6DBL - chains C and E of the 8 polymer chains in the assembly; structure by electron microscopy, 5.00 A resolution (low resolution: residue-level contacts below are approximate; hydrogen-bond / salt-bridge calls are withheld).

== Chain C ==
Molecule: Recombination activating gene 1 - MBP chimera
From: Escherichia coli
Notes: EC 2.3.2.27
UniProtKB: chimeric construct of P0AEX9, O13033: residues -113 to 250 from P0AEX9 (MALE_ECOLI) positions 29-392 (UniProt number = residue number + 142); residues 271-1031 from O13033 positions 271-1031 (same numbers)
Chain sequence (1159 residues; numbered -127 to 1031; the number before each row is that of its first residue; numbers below 1 keep their minus sign (Met-127 is residue -127)):
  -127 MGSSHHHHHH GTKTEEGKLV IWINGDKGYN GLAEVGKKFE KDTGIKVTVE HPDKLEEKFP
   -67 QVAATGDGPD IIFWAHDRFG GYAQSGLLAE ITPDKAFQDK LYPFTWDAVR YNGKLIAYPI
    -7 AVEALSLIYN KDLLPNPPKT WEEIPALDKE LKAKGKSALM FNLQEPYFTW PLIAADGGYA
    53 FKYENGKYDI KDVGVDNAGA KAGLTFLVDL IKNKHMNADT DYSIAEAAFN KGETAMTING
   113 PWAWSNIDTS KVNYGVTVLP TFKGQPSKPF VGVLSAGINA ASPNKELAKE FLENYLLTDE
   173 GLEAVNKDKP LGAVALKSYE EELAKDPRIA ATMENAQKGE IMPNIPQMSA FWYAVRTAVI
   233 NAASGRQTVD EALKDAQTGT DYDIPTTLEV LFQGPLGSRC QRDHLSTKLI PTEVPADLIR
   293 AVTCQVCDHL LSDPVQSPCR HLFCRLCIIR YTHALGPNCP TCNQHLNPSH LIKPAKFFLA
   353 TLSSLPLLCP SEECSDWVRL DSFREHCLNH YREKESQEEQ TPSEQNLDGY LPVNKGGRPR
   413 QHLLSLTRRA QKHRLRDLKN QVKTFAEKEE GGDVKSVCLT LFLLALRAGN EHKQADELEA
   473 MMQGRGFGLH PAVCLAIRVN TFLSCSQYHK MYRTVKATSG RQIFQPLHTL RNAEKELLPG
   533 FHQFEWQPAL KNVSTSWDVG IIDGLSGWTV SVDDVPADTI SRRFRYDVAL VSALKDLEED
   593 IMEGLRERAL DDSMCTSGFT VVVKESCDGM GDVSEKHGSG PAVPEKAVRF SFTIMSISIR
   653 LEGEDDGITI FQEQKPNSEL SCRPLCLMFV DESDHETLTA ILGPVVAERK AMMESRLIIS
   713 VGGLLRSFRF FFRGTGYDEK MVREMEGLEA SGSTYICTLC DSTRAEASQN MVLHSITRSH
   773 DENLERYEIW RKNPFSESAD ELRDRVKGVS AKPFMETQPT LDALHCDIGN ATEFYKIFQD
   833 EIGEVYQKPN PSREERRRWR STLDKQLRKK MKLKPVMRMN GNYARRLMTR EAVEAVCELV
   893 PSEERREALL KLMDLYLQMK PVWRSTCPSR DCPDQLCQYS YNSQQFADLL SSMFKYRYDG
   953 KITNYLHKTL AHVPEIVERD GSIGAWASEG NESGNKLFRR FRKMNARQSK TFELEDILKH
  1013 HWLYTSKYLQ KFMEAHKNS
Disordered / not traced: -127 to 407, 629-634, 1030-1031
Sequence notes: initiating methionine (-127); expression tag (-126 to -114); linker (251-270)
Bound ions: Ca2+: Asp620, Glu984 (shared with 1 residue of chain G); Zn2+: Cys749, Cys752, His959, His964

== Chain E ==
Molecule: Molecule name: Forward strand of 12-RSS substrate DNA
Sequence (50 nucleotides; numbered 1 to 50; the number before each row is that of its first residue):
     1 GATCTGGCCT GTCTTACACA GTGCTACAGA CTGGAACAAA AACCCTGCAG
Bound ions: Ca2+ site 1: DC17 (shared with 1 residue of chain A); Ca2+ site 2: DC17, DA18

== Interface between chain C and chain E ==
Contacting residue pairs (22):
  Gly408(C) with DC45(E)
  Arg410(C) with DA41(E); DA42(E)
  Arg420(C) with DT32(E)
  Arg421(C) with DA36(E); DC37(E)
  Lys424(C) with DG33(E)
  Ser496(C) with DT22(E); DG23(E)
  Cys497(C) with DG23(E)
  Arg523(C) with DG23(E); DC24(E); DT25(E)
  Met996(C) with DT22(E)
  Asn997(C) with DT22(E); DG23(E)
  Ala998(C) with DT22(E)
  Arg999(C) with DT22(E); DG23(E); DC24(E)
  Gln1000(C) with DG21(E)
  Asp1008(C) with DG23(E)
Other interface residues (no listed pair), chain C (18 interface residues in all): Arg490, Ser498, Gln499, Lys1011
Other interface residues (no listed pair), chain E (13 interface residues in all): DG34

== Summary ==
The interface between chain C and chain E involves 18 residues on one side and 13 on the other. The Ca2+ site
is built by Asp620(C) and Glu984(C). The Zn2+ site is built by Cys749(C), Cys752(C), His959(C) and His964(C).
Chain C is Recombination activating gene 1 - MBP chimera (Escherichia coli) and chain E is Molecule name:
Forward strand of 12-RSS substrate DNA; the structure, Cryo-EM structure of RAG in complex with 12-RSS and
23-RSS substrate DNAs, was determined by electron microscopy, deposited together with 6DBI, 6DBJ, 6DBO, 6DBQ,
6DBR, 6DBT and 4 further entries.
